Entry 4BH0 (X-ray diffraction, 2.36 A resolution); this record covers chains E and F of the 6 polymer chains in the assembly.

# Chain E
Protein: Hemagglutinin
Source organism: Influenza virus
Notes: fragment: ha1 of trypsin released ectodomain, residues 17-338
Reference sequence: Q207Z6 (Q207Z6_9INFA); residues 1-322 here correspond to UniProt positions 17-338 (UniProt number = residue number + 16)
Amino-acid sequence (327 residues; numbered 0 to 326; the number before each row is that of its first residue; numbering starts at 0):
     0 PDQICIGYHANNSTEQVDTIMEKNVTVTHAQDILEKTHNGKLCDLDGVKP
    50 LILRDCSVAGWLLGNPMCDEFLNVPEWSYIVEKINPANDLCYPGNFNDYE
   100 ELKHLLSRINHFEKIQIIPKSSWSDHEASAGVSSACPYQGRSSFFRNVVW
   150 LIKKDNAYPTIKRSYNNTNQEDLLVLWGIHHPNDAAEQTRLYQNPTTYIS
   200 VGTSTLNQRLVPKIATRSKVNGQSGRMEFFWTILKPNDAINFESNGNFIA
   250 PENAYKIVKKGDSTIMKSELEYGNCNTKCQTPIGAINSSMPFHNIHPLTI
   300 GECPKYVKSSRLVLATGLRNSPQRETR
Not modelled in the structure: 320-326
Disulfides: Cys42-Cys274, Cys55-Cys67, Cys90-Cys135, Cys278-Cys302
Covalently attached groups: N-acetylglucosamine (NAG) linked to Asn165
Differences from the reference sequence: expression tag (0, 323-326)

# Chain F
Protein: Hemagglutinin
Source organism: Influenza virus
Notes: fragment: ha2 of trypsin released ectodomain, residues 347-512
Reference sequence: Q207Z6 (Q207Z6_9INFA); residues 1-166 here correspond to UniProt positions 347-512 (UniProt number = residue number + 346)
Amino-acid sequence (166 residues; numbered 1 to 166; the number before each row is that of its first residue):
     1 GLFGAIAGFIEGGWQGMVDGWYGYHHSNEQGSGYAADKESTQKAIDGVTN
    51 KVNSIIDKMNTQFEAVGREFNNLERRIENLNKKMEDGFLDVWTYNAELLV
   101 LMENERTLDFHDSNVKNLYDKVRLQLRDNAKELGNGCFEFYHRCDNECME
   151 SVRNGTYDYPQYSEEA
Not modelled in the structure: 1-9, 158-166
Disulfides: Cys144-Cys148

# How chain E and chain F interact
Residue-residue contacts - 98 pairs, chain E then chain F:
  Pro0(E) - Arg143(F)
  Asp1(E) - Ser27(F)
  Asp1(E) - Asn28(F)
  Asp1(E) - Glu29(F)
  Asp1(E) - Glu139(F)
  Asp1(E) - Phe140(F)  hydrogen bond (backbone-backbone)
  Asp1(E) - Arg143(F)  salt bridge
  Asp1(E) - Cys144(F)  hydrogen bond (side chain-backbone)
  Gln2(E) - His26(F)
  Gln2(E) - Ser27(F)  hydrogen bond (backbone-backbone)
  Gln2(E) - Cys137(F)  hydrogen bond
  Gln2(E) - Phe138(F)
  Gln2(E) - Phe140(F)
  Gln2(E) - Met149(F)
  Ile3(E) - Tyr24(F)  hydrophobic
  Ile3(E) - His25(F)
  Ile3(E) - Cys137(F)
  Ile3(E) - Phe138(F)  hydrogen bond (backbone-backbone)
  Ile3(E) - Phe140(F)  hydrophobic
  Ile3(E) - Val152(F)  hydrophobic
  Cys4(E) - Trp14(F)
  Cys4(E) - Gly23(F)
  Cys4(E) - Tyr24(F)
  Cys4(E) - His25(F)  hydrogen bond (backbone-backbone)
  Cys4(E) - Gly136(F)
  Cys4(E) - Cys137(F)  disulfide
  Ile5(E) - Ile10(F)
  Ile5(E) - Trp14(F)
  Ile5(E) - Gly23(F)
  Ile5(E) - Tyr24(F)  hydrophobic
  Ile5(E) - Leu118(F)  hydrophobic
  Ile5(E) - Tyr119(F)  hydrophobic
  Ile5(E) - Val122(F)  hydrophobic
  Ile5(E) - Gly136(F)  hydrogen bond (backbone-backbone)
  Gly6(E) - Trp14(F)
  Gly6(E) - Tyr22(F)
  Gly6(E) - Gly23(F)  hydrogen bond (backbone-backbone)
  Tyr7(E) - Ile10(F)  hydrophobic
  Tyr7(E) - Gly12(F)
  Tyr7(E) - Gly13(F)
  Tyr7(E) - Trp14(F)  hydrogen bond (backbone-backbone)
  Tyr7(E) - Met17(F)
  Tyr7(E) - Trp21(F)
  His8(E) - Trp14(F)
  His8(E) - Met17(F)  hydrogen bond (side chain-backbone)
  His8(E) - Val18(F)
  His8(E) - Gly20(F)
  His8(E) - Trp21(F)  hydrogen bond (backbone-backbone)
  Ala9(E) - Gly13(F)
  Ala9(E) - Trp14(F)  hydrogen bond (backbone-backbone)
  Ala9(E) - Gln15(F)
  Asn10(E) - Gln15(F)
  Asn11(E) - Gln15(F)  hydrogen bond
  Val16(E) - Asn104(F)
  Asp17(E) - Leu101(F)
  Asp17(E) - Asn104(F)  hydrogen bond (backbone-side chain)
  Thr18(E) - Leu101(F)  hydrogen bond (side chain-backbone)
  Thr18(E) - Glu105(F)  hydrogen bond
  Ile19(E) - Leu101(F)
  Ile19(E) - Met102(F)  hydrophobic
  Ile19(E) - Glu105(F)  hydrogen bond (backbone-side chain)
  Met20(E) - Glu105(F)  hydrogen bond (backbone-side chain)
  Val26(E) - Leu108(F)  hydrophobic
  His28(E) - Trp21(F)
  Ile32(E) - Val100(F)  hydrophobic
  Glu99(E) - Glu69(F)
  Glu99(E) - Asn71(F)
  Lys102(E) - Glu69(F)  salt bridge
  Pro290(E) - Ile56(F)  hydrophobic
  Phe291(E) - Met59(F)  hydrophobic
  Phe291(E) - Gln62(F)
  Leu297(E) - Ala65(F)  hydrophobic
  Lys304(E) - Met59(F)
  Lys304(E) - Asn60(F)  hydrogen bond (side chain-backbone)
  Lys304(E) - Gln62(F)  hydrogen bond (side chain-backbone)
  Lys304(E) - Glu64(F)  salt bridge
  Tyr305(E) - Gln62(F)  hydrogen bond (backbone-side chain)
  Tyr305(E) - Leu89(F)  hydrophobic
  Val306(E) - Gln62(F)
  Val306(E) - Thr93(F)
  Val306(E) - Ala96(F)  hydrophobic
  Lys307(E) - Asp86(F)  salt bridge
  Lys307(E) - Asp90(F)  salt bridge
  Lys307(E) - Thr93(F)  hydrogen bond (backbone-side chain)
  Ser308(E) - Thr93(F)
  Ser308(E) - Glu97(F)  hydrogen bond
  Leu311(E) - Glu97(F)
  Val312(E) - Val100(F)
  Val312(E) - Asn104(F)  hydrogen bond (backbone-side chain)
  Leu313(E) - Val52(F)  hydrophobic
  Leu313(E) - Ile55(F)  hydrophobic
  Leu313(E) - Asn104(F)
  Ala314(E) - Asn104(F)  hydrogen bond (backbone-side chain)
  Ala314(E) - Thr107(F)
  Thr315(E) - His111(F)  hydrogen bond (backbone-side chain)
  Gly316(E) - Leu108(F)
  Gly316(E) - His111(F)
  Leu317(E) - His111(F)
Also at the interface, not in a pair above, chain E (43 interface residues in all): Val24, Glu81, Ile264, Lys266, Pro296, Arg318
Also at the interface, not in a pair above, chain F (66 interface residues in all): Val48, Thr61, Val66, Gly67, Phe70, Glu74, Trp92, Glu103, Asp109, Val115, Leu133, His142, Arg153
Inter-chain disulfides: Cys4(E)-Cys137(F)

# Summary
43 residues of chain E face 66 of chain F across their interface, with 1 disulfide bond, 26 hydrogen bonds and
5 salt bridges. Polar pairs include Asp1(E)-Arg143(F), Lys102(E)-Glu69(F) and Lys304(E)-Glu64(F). Covalently
linked N-acetylglucosamine: at Asn165(E).
Chain E is Hemagglutinin and chain F is Hemagglutinin, both from Influenza virus; the structure, H5 (tyTy)
Influenza Virus Haemagglutinin in Complex with Human Receptor Analogue 6'-SLN, was determined by X-ray
diffraction, deposited together with 4BGW, 4BGX, 4BGY, 4BGZ, 4BH1, 4BH2, 4BH3 and 4BH4.
